Entry 6VWG (electron microscopy, 3.21 A resolution); this record covers chains B and I of the 3 polymer chains in the assembly.

Chain B:
Name: Leucine-zippered human type 1 insulin-like growth factor receptor ectodomain
Organism: Homo sapiens
Notes: EC 2.7.10.1
UniProtKB: chimeric construct of P08069, P03069: residues 1-905 from P08069 (IGF1R_HUMAN) positions 31-935 (UniProt number = residue number + 30); residues 906-938 from P03069 positions 249-281 (UniProt number = residue number - 657)
Chain sequence (952 residues; each row starts with the number of its first residue):
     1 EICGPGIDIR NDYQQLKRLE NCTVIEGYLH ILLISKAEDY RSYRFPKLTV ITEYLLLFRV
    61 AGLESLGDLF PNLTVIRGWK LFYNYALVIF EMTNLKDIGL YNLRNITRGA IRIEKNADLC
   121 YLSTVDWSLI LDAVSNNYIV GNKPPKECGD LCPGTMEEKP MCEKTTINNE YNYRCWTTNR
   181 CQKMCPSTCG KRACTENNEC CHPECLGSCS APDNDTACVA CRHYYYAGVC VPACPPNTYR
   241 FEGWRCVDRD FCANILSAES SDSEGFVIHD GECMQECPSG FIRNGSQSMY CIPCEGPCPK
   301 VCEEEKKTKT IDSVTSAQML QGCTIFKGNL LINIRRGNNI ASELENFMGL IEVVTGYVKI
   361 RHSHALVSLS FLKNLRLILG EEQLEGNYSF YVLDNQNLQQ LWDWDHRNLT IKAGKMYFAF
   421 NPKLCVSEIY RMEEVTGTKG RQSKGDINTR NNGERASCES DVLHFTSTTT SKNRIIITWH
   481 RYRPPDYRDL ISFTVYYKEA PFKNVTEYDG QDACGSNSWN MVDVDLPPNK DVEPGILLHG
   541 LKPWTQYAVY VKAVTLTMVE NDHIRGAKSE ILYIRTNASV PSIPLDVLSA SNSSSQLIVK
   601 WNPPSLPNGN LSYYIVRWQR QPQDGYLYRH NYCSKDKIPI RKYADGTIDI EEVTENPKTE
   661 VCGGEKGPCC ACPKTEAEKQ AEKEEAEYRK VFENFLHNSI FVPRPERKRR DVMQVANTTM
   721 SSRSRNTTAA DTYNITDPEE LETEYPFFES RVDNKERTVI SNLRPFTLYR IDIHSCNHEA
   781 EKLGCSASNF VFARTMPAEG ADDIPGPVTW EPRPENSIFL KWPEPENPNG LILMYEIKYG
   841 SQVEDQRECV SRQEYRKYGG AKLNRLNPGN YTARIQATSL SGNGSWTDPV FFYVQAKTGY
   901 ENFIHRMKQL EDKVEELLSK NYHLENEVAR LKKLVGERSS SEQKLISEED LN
Disordered / not traced: 1-298, 512-517, 579-672, 706-952
Disulfide bonds: Cys302-Cys323, Cys425-Cys458
Glycans and other covalent adducts: N-acetylglucosamine (NAG) linked to Asn504
Sequence notes: expression tag (939-952)
UniProt features mapped onto this chain:
  - glycosylation (N-linked (GlcNAc...) asparagine): Asn21, Asn72, Asn105, Asn214, Asn284, Asn387, Asn408, Asn504, Asn577, Asn592, Asn610, Asn717, Asn726, Asn734, Asn870, Asn883
  - region: Leu910 to Leu931 (Leucine-zipper)
What the authors report for this chain:
  - contacts within the chain: Arg488-Glu693, Asp489-Lys690

Chain I:
Name: Insulin-like growth factor II
Organism: Homo sapiens
UniProtKB: P01344 (IGF2_HUMAN); residues 1-67 here correspond to UniProt positions 25-91 (UniProt number = residue number + 24)
Chain sequence (67 residues; numbered 1 to 67; the number before each row is that of its first residue):
     1 AYRPSETLCG GELVDTLQFV CGDRGFYFSR PASRVSRRSR GIVEECCFRS CDLALLETYC
    61 ATPAKSE
Disordered / not traced: 1-4, 33-36, 63-67
Disulfide bonds: Cys9-Cys47, Cys21-Cys60, Cys46-Cys51
UniProt features mapped onto this chain:
  - region: Ala1 to Phe28 (B), Ser29 to Arg40 (C), Gly41 to Ala61 (A), Thr62 to Glu67 (D)
  - site (Important for interaction with integrin): Arg24, Arg34, Arg37, Arg38
What the authors report for this chain:
  - contacts within the chain: Ser39-Arg40 (hydrogen bond), Arg40-Glu45 (salt bridge)
  - mutagenesis - E12A (2-fold): decreased binding to solubilized IGF-1R ectodomain (citing earlier work)
  - mutagenesis - E12A (6-fold): decreased binding to surface-expressed holoIGF-1R (citing earlier work)
  - conformationally variable residues (order/disorder transition): Ser33 to Ser36

How chain B and chain I interact:
Pairs across the interface (28):
  Arg483(B) with Glu12(I), salt bridge
  Pro485(B) with Thr7(I), hydrogen bond (backbone-side chain)
  Asp486(B) with Cys9(I)
  Tyr487(B) with Gly10(I); Gly11(I), hydrogen bond (side chain-backbone); Glu12(I)
  Arg488(B) with Cys9(I)
  His697(B) with Cys9(I); Ile42(I)
  Asn698(B) with Gly41(I); Ile42(I); Val43(I), hydrogen bond (side chain-backbone)
  Ser699(B) with Phe28(I)
  Ile700(B) with Phe28(I)
  Phe701(B) with Phe26(I), hydrophobic; Tyr59(I)
  Val702(B) with Tyr27(I); Phe28(I), hydrophobic; Ser29(I); Tyr59(I)
  Pro703(B) with Tyr27(I); Thr58(I); Tyr59(I)
  Arg704(B) with Tyr27(I); Thr58(I), hydrogen bond (backbone-backbone); Cys60(I); Thr62(I), hydrogen bond (side chain-backbone)
  Pro705(B) with Tyr27(I)
Other interface residues (no listed pair), chain B (16 interface residues in all): Glu693, Asn694
Other interface residues (no listed pair), chain I (23 interface residues in all): Leu13, Val14, Leu17, Pro31, Cys47, Phe48, Glu57
The authors on this interface:
  - pairs named by the authors: Arg483(B)-Glu12(I) (salt bridge)
  - interface residues, chain B: His697(B), Asn698(B), Phe701(B), Val702(B), Pro703(B), Arg704(B), Pro705(B)
  - interface residues, chain I: Thr7(I), Cys9(I), Glu12(I), Leu13(I), Leu17(I), Ser29(I), Ile42(I), Val43(I), Cys47(I), Phe48(I), Thr58(I), Tyr59(I), Thr62(I)

Overview:
Chain B and chain I form an interface of 16 and 23 residues respectively, with 5 hydrogen bonds and 1 salt
bridge. Polar pairs include Arg483(B)-Glu12(I), Pro485(B)-Thr7(I) and Tyr487(B)-Gly11(I). The authors report a
salt bridge between Arg483(B) and Glu12(I). The paper reports that E12A of chain I reduces binding to
solubilized IGF-1R ectodomain; interface residues His697(B), Asn698(B) and Thr7(I) among others.
Chain B is Leucine-zippered human type 1 insulin-like growth factor receptor ectodomain and chain I is
Insulin-like growth factor II, both from Homo sapiens; the structure, Head region of the open conformation of
the human type 1 insulin-like growth factor receptor ectodomain ..., was determined by electron microscopy
together with 6VWH, 6VWI and 6VWJ from the same study.
